PDB entry 8I4M | electron microscopy, 3.81 A resolution | chains r and s of the 48 polymer chains in the assembly

[Chain r (and s)]
Name: Adaptor protein(gp22) of the cyanophage P-SCSP1u
From: Prochlorococcus phage P-SCSP1u
Notes: chain s of this document is another copy of the same molecule, construct and numbering; everything in this record applies to it too
Amino-acid sequence (200 residues; each row starts with the number of its first residue):
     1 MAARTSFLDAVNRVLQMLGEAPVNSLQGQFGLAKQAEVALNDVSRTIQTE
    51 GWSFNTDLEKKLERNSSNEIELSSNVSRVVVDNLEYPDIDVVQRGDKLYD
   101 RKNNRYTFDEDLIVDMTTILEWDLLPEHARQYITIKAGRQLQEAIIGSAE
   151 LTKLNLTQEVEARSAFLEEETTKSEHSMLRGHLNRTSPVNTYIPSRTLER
Unresolved in the structure: 1, 200

[Chain r / chain s interface]
Contacting residue pairs - 50 pairs, chain r then chain s:
  Ala-2(r) / Asn-75(s)
  Ala-2(r) / Ile-119(s)  hydrophobic
  Ala-3(r) / Arg-45(s)
  Ala-3(r) / Ser-74(s)
  Arg-4(r) / Ser-73(s)  hydrogen bond (side chain-backbone)
  Arg-4(r) / Ser-74(s)  hydrogen bond (side chain-backbone)
  Arg-4(r) / Val-76(s)
  Arg-4(r) / Gly-95(s)  hydrogen bond (side chain-backbone)
  Arg-4(r) / Asp-96(s)
  Thr-5(r) / Arg-45(s)  hydrogen bond
  Arg-13(r) / Gln-140(s)  hydrogen bond
  Gln-16(r) / Ala-144(s)
  Pro-22(r) / Gln-35(s)
  Ser-53(r) / Val-92(s)
  Ser-53(r) / Arg-101(s)  hydrogen bond (backbone-side chain)
  Phe-54(r) / Arg-94(s)  hydrogen bond (backbone-side chain)
  Asn-55(r) / Arg-94(s)
  Thr-56(r) / Arg-101(s)  hydrogen bond (backbone-side chain)
  Asp-57(r) / Tyr-99(s)  hydrogen bond
  Asp-57(r) / Asn-104(s)  hydrogen bond
  Leu-58(r) / Arg-101(s)
  Leu-58(r) / Lys-102(s)
  Leu-58(r) / Asn-104(s)
  Glu-59(r) / Lys-102(s)
  Lys-60(r) / Asn-104(s)
  Leu-124(r) / Arg-94(s)
  Leu-124(r) / Gly-95(s)  hydrogen bond (backbone-backbone)
  Glu-127(r) / Arg-45(s)
  Glu-127(r) / Thr-49(s)
  Gln-131(r) / Thr-46(s)  hydrogen bond
  Glu-150(r) / Gly-147(s)
  Leu-154(r) / Glu-143(s)
  Leu-154(r) / Ser-148(s)
  Leu-154(r) / Thr-152(s)
  Gln-158(r) / Glu-143(s)
  Glu-161(r) / Lys-136(s)  salt bridge
  Glu-168(r) / Glu-50(s)
  Glu-169(r) / Thr-49(s)
  Glu-169(r) / Glu-50(s)
  Glu-169(r) / Arg-78(s)  salt bridge
  Lys-173(r) / Arg-78(s)
  Ser-187(r) / Asn-83(s)
  Val-189(r) / Leu-84(s)
  Ile-193(r) / Arg-185(s)
  Ser-195(r) / Met-178(s)
  Ser-195(r) / Leu-179(s)  hydrogen bond (side chain-backbone)
  Arg-196(r) / Leu-179(s)
  Arg-196(r) / Arg-185(s)
  Arg-196(r) / Pro-188(s)
  Arg-196(r) / Val-189(s)
Other interface residues (no listed pair), chain r (38 interface residues in all): Leu-120, Asp-123, Leu-125, Pro-126, Leu-151, Thr-157, Thr-172, Asn-190
Other interface residues (no listed pair), chain s (41 interface residues in all): Asp-42, Ser-77, Gln-93, Asn-103, Glu-121, Arg-139, Glu-159, Gly-181

[Summary]
38 residues of chain r and 41 residues of chain s are in contact; the contacts include 13 hydrogen bonds and 2
salt bridges. Polar contacts include Glu-161(r)/Lys-136(s), Glu-169(r)/Arg-78(s) and Arg-4(r)/Ser-73(s).
Chain r and chain s are both Adaptor protein(gp22) of the cyanophage P-SCSP1u (Prochlorococcus phage
P-SCSP1u); the structure, Portal-tail complex structure of the Cyanophage P-SCSP1u, was determined by electron
microscopy, deposited together with 8I4L.
